PDB entry 3QUI | X-ray diffraction, 1.93 A resolution | chains A and F of the 6 polymer chains in the assembly

Chain A (and F):
Protein: Protein hfq
From: Pseudomonas aeruginosa
Notes: chain F of this document is another copy of the same molecule, construct and numbering; everything in this record applies to it too
UniProtKB: Q9HUM0 (HFQ_PSEAE); residues 1-82 here = UniProt positions 1-82
Sequence (82 residues; row label = number of the first residue in the row):
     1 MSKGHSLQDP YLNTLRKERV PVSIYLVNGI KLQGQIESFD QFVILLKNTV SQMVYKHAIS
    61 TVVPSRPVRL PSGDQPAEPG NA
Disordered / not traced: 1, 73-82 (chain F: 1-5, 71-82)
Residues lining bound ligands:
  - ADP (adenosine-5'-diphosphate), molecule 1: Tyr25, Gly29, Ser60, Thr61, Val63
  - ADP, molecule 2: Leu26, Ile30, Leu32, Gln52

Chain A / chain F interface:
Residue-residue contacts - 49 pairs, chain A then chain F:
  Ser2(A) - Phe39(F)
  Ser2(A) - Asp40(F)
  Ser2(A) - Gln41(F)
  Lys3(A) - Asp40(F)
  Gly4(A) - Asp40(F)
  Gly4(A) - Gln41(F)  hydrogen bond (backbone-backbone)
  His5(A) - Asp40(F)
  His5(A) - Phe42(F)
  Ser6(A) - Asp40(F)
  Leu7(A) - Ser38(F)
  Leu7(A) - Phe39(F)
  Leu7(A) - Asp40(F)  hydrogen bond (backbone-side chain)
  Leu7(A) - Leu45(F)  hydrophobic
  Gln8(A) - Asp40(F)  hydrogen bond (backbone-side chain)
  Gln8(A) - Phe42(F)
  Gln8(A) - Val43(F)
  Gln8(A) - Met53(F)
  Gln8(A) - Tyr55(F)  hydrogen bond
  Tyr11(A) - Leu45(F)  hydrophobic
  Tyr11(A) - Ser51(F)  hydrogen bond (side chain-backbone)
  Tyr11(A) - Met53(F)  hydrophobic
  Leu12(A) - Met53(F)  hydrophobic
  Val27(A) - Asn28(F)  hydrogen bond (backbone-side chain)
  Gly29(A) - Asn28(F)
  Ile44(A) - Tyr55(F)
  Lys56(A) - Tyr55(F)
  Lys56(A) - His57(F)  hydrogen bond (backbone-side chain)
  His57(A) - His57(F)
  Ile59(A) - Tyr55(F)  hydrophobic
  Ile59(A) - His57(F)  hydrogen bond (backbone-side chain)
  Ile59(A) - Ala58(F)
  Ser60(A) - Leu26(F)
  Ser60(A) - Met53(F)
  Ser60(A) - Val54(F)
  Ser60(A) - Tyr55(F)  hydrogen bond (backbone-backbone)
  Ser60(A) - Ala58(F)
  Thr61(A) - Leu32(F)
  Thr61(A) - Gln52(F)
  Thr61(A) - Met53(F)
  Thr61(A) - Val54(F)
  Val62(A) - Gln52(F)
  Val62(A) - Met53(F)  hydrogen bond (backbone-backbone)
  Val63(A) - Val50(F)  hydrophobic
  Val63(A) - Gln52(F)
  Pro64(A) - Val50(F)
  Pro64(A) - Ser51(F)
  Arg66(A) - Val50(F)
  Pro67(A) - Val50(F)
  Leu70(A) - Ser51(F)
Other interface residues (no listed pair), chain A (26 interface residues in all): Leu26, Asn28, Pro71
Other interface residues (no listed pair), chain F (22 interface residues in all): Asn13, Val27, Glu37, Thr49

Summary:
The interface between chain A and chain F involves 26 residues on one side and 22 on the other, with 10
hydrogen bonds. Polar pairs include Leu7(A)-Asp40(F), Gln8(A)-Asp40(F) and Gln8(A)-Tyr55(F). Chain A binds
ADP.
Chain A and chain F are both Protein hfq (Pseudomonas aeruginosa); the structure, Crystal structure of
Pseudomonas aeruginosa Hfq in complex with ADPNP, was determined by X-ray diffraction, deposited together with
4J5Y, 4J6X and 4J6Y.
